PDB entry 5BXL | X-ray diffraction, 2.80 A resolution | chains R and S of the 28 polymer chains in the assembly

[Chain R]
Molecule: Proteasome subunit alpha type-5
Source organism: Saccharomyces cerevisiae (strain ATCC 204508 / S288c)
Notes: EC 3.4.25.1
UniProt: P32379 (PSA5_YEAST); residues -7 to 252 here correspond to UniProt positions 1-260 (UniProt number = residue number + 8)
Amino-acid sequence (260 residues; numbered -7 to 252; the number before each row is that of its first residue; numbers below 1 keep their minus sign (Met-7 is residue -7)):
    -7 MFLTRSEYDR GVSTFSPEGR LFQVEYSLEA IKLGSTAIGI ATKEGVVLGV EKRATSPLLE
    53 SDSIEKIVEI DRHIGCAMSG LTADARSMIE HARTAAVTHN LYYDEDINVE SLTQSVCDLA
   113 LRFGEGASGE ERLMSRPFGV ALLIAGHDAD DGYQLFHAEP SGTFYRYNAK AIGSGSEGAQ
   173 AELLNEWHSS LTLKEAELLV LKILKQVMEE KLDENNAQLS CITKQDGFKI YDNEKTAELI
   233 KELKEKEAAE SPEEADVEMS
Unresolved in the structure: -7 to 0, 118-124, 243-252

[Chain S]
Molecule: Proteasome subunit alpha type-6
Source organism: Saccharomyces cerevisiae (strain ATCC 204508 / S288c)
Notes: EC 3.4.25.1
UniProt: P40302 (PSA6_YEAST); residues 0-233 here correspond to UniProt positions 1-234 (UniProt number = residue number + 1)
Amino-acid sequence (234 residues; numbered 0 to 233; the number before each row is that of its first residue; numbering starts at 0):
     0 MFRNNYDGDT VTFSPTGRLF QVEYALEAIK QGSVTVGLRS NTHAVLVALK RNADELSSYQ
    60 KKIIKCDEHM GLSLAGLAPD ARVLSNYLRQ QCNYSSLVFN RKLAVERAGH LLCDKAQKNT
   120 QSYGGRPYGV GLLIIGYDKS GAHLLEFQPS GNVTELYGTA IGARSQGAKT YLERTLDTFI
   180 KIDGNPDELI KAGVEAISQS LRDESLTVDN LSIAIVGKDT PFTIYDGEAV AKYI
Unresolved in the structure: 0-2
Curated features (UniProtKB/Swiss-Prot):
  - modified residue: Ser13 (Phosphoserine)
  - cross-link: Lys190 (Glycyl lysine isopeptide (Lys-Gly) (interchain with G-Cter in ubiquitin))

[Chain R / chain S interface]
Contacting residue pairs - 44 pairs, chain R then chain S:
  Arg2(R) - Gly7(S)
  Gly3(R) - Gly7(S)
  Ser5(R) - Arg125(S)
  Thr6(R) - Gly7(S)
  Thr6(R) - Gln20(S)
  Phe7(R) - Gln20(S)  hydrogen bond (backbone-side chain)
  Phe7(R) - Tyr23(S)
  Phe7(R) - Leu76(S)  hydrophobic
  Phe7(R) - Arg125(S)
  Phe7(R) - Pro126(S)
  Phe7(R) - Gly128(S)
  Ser8(R) - Tyr23(S)
  Pro9(R) - Tyr23(S)  hydrophobic
  Pro9(R) - Glu26(S)
  Glu10(R) - Glu26(S)
  Glu10(R) - Gln30(S)
  Gly11(R) - Tyr23(S)
  Gly11(R) - Ala27(S)
  Leu13(R) - Arg125(S)
  Gln106(R) - Arg81(S)  hydrogen bond
  Asp110(R) - Arg81(S)  salt bridge
  Leu113(R) - Pro78(S)  hydrophobic
  Leu113(R) - Arg125(S)
  Ser153(R) - Pro78(S)
  Gly154(R) - Pro78(S)
  Thr155(R) - Gln59(S)
  Phe156(R) - Gln59(S)
  Tyr157(R) - Arg50(S)  hydrogen bond (side chain-backbone)
  Tyr157(R) - Ala52(S)
  Tyr157(R) - Ser57(S)
  Tyr157(R) - Gln59(S)
  Arg158(R) - Ser56(S)
  Arg158(R) - Ser57(S)  hydrogen bond (backbone-backbone)
  Tyr159(R) - Ala52(S)
  Tyr159(R) - Asp53(S)
  Tyr159(R) - Leu55(S)
  Tyr159(R) - Ser56(S)
  Asn160(R) - Leu55(S)  hydrogen bond (backbone-backbone)
  Ala161(R) - Leu55(S)
  Gln172(R) - Asp53(S)  hydrogen bond
  Gln172(R) - Leu55(S)
  Leu176(R) - Glu54(S)
  Leu176(R) - Leu55(S)  hydrophobic
  Trp179(R) - Leu55(S)  hydrophobic
Other interface residues (no listed pair), chain R (27 interface residues in all): Glu117, Leu175
Other interface residues (no listed pair), chain S (25 interface residues in all): Asp6, Ala24, Asn51, Asp79, Gly123

[In short]
The interface between chain R and chain S involves 27 residues on one side and 25 on the other, with 6
hydrogen bonds and 1 salt bridge. Polar pairs include Asp110(R)-Arg81(S), Phe7(R)-Gln20(S) and
Gln106(R)-Arg81(S).
Here chain R is Proteasome subunit alpha type-5 and chain S is Proteasome subunit alpha type-6, both from
Saccharomyces cerevisiae (strain ATCC 204508 / S288c). Entry 5BXL (Yeast 20S proteasome beta2-G170A mutant)
was determined by X-ray diffraction, deposited together with 5BXN.
